Entry 4ZEQ (X-ray diffraction, 1.80 A resolution); this record covers chains A and B.

== Chain A ==
Name: Bcl-2-related protein A1
From: Homo sapiens
UniProt: Q16548 (B2LA1_HUMAN); numbering as in UniProt (aligned over 1-151)
Chain sequence (161 residues; row label = number of the first residue in the row; numbers below 1 keep their minus sign (Met-9 is residue -9)):
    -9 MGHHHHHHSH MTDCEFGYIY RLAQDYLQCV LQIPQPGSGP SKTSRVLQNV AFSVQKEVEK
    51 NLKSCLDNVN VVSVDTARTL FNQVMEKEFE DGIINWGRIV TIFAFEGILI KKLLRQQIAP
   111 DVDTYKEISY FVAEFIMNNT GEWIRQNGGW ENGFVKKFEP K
Unresolved in the structure: -9 to 2
Differences from the reference sequence: initiating methionine (-9); expression tag (-8 to 0)
Curated features (UniProtKB/Swiss-Prot):
  - motif: Lys77 to Gly97 (BH1), Glu132 to Lys147 (BH2)

== Chain B ==
Name: BH3-interacting domain death agonist
UniProt: P55957 (BID_HUMAN), isoform P55957-2; residues 79-104 here correspond to UniProt positions 125-150 (UniProt number = residue number + 46)
Chain sequence (26 residues; each row starts with the number of its first residue):
    79 QEDIIRNIAR HLAQVGDSMD RSIPPG

== Interface between chain A and chain B ==
Contacting residue pairs (45; chain A residue first):
  Val40(A) with Met97(B), hydrophobic
  Val44(A) with Val93(B), hydrophobic; Met97(B), hydrophobic
  Glu47(A) with His89(B), salt bridge; Val93(B)
  Val48(A) with His89(B); Leu90(B), hydrophobic
  Asn51(A) with His89(B)
  Leu52(A) with Asn85(B); Ile86(B), hydrophobic; His89(B)
  Cys55(A) with Glu80(B); Ile82(B), hydrophobic; Asn85(B), hydrogen bond; Ile86(B), hydrophobic
  Leu56(A) with Ile86(B), hydrophobic
  Asn58(A) with Ile82(B)
  Leu70(A) with Ile83(B), hydrophobic
  Gln73(A) with Ile83(B)
  Val74(A) with Ile86(B), hydrophobic; Ala87(B); Leu90(B), hydrophobic
  Lys77(A) with Ala87(B)
  Glu78(A) with Ala87(B); Leu90(B); Ala91(B)
  Asn85(A) with Gly94(B); Asp95(B), hydrogen bond; Asp98(B)
  Trp86(A) with Asp98(B), hydrogen bond (backbone-side chain)
  Gly87(A) with Gly94(B); Met97(B); Asp98(B), hydrogen bond (backbone-side chain)
  Arg88(A) with Gly94(B); Asp95(B), salt bridge
  Val90(A) with Met97(B), hydrophobic
  Thr91(A) with Leu90(B); Gly94(B)
  Phe95(A) with Ile86(B), hydrophobic
  Lys146(A) with Gly104(B)
  Lys147(A) with Asp98(B), salt bridge; Ile101(B), hydrogen bond (side chain-backbone); Gly104(B)
  Phe148(A) with Met97(B), hydrophobic; Ile101(B), hydrophobic
Other interface residues (no listed pair), chain A (26 interface residues in all): Val59, Met75
Other interface residues (no listed pair), chain B (18 interface residues in all): Arg84, Pro102

== Summary ==
Chain A and chain B form an interface of 26 and 18 residues respectively; the contacts include 5 hydrogen
bonds and 3 salt bridges. Polar contacts include Glu47(A)-His89(B), Arg88(A)-Asp95(B) and Lys147(A)-Asp98(B).
Here chain A is Bcl-2-related protein A1 (Homo sapiens) and chain B is BH3-interacting domain death agonist.
Entry 4ZEQ (Crystal Structure of human BFL-1 in complex with tBid BH3 peptide, Northeast Structural Genomics
Consortium Target ...) was determined by X-ray diffraction.
